PDB entry 6O38 | X-ray diffraction, 2.60 A resolution | chains A and G

[Chain A]
Protein: Acinetobacter secreted protease CpaA
From: Acinetobacter nosocomialis M2
Amino-acid sequence (578 residues; row label = number of the first residue in the row):
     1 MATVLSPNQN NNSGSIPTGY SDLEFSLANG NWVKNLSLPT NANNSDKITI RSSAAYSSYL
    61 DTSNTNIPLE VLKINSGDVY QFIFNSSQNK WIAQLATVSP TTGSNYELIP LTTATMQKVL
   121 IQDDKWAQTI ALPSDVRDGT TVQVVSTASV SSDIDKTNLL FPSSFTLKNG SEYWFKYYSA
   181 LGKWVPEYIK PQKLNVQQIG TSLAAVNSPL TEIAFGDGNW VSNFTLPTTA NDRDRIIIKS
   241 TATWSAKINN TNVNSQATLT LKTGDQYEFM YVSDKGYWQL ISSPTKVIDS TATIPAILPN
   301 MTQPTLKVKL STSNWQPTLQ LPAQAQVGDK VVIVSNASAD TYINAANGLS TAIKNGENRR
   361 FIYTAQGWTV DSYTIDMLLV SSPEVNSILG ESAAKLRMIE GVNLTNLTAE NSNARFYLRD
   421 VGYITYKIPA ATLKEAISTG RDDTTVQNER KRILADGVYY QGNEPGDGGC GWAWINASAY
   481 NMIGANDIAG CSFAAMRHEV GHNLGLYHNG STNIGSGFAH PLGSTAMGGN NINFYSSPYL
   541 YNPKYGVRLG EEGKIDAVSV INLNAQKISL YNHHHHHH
Unresolved in the structure: 1, 575-578
Modified residues: Mse1, Mse116, Mse270, Mse301, Mse377, Mse398, Mse482, Mse496, Mse527 (selenomethionine)
Cystine bridges: Cys470-Cys491
Bound ions: Zn2+: His498, His502, His508 (shared with Asp170(G) of chain G)
Reported in the primary citation:
  - Zn2+ coordination: His498, His502, His508
  - catalytic residues: Glu499
  - mutagenesis - E499A: abolished catalytic activity on Factor V

[Chain G]
Protein: Type II secretion chaperone CpaB
From: Acinetobacter nosocomialis M2
Amino-acid sequence (178 residues; numbered 2 to 178 plus 17 insertion-coded residues; 16 numbers in that range are skipped by the numbering (no residue carries them; nothing is unmodelled there); the number before each row is that of its first residue; a row labelled like 49A-49Q holds insertion residues (49A, then the next letters in order)):
     2 MQSSSALTFS PESRQQSGAK MIESQNILNL SPSEKERLSQ QQIVFNEV
49A-49Q EKDQLHSKANFPLLKNA
    66 KGMVIKYDPK VIELKKVGDT VKFQMLEYGI NRTGKIVEIE PVDQDIVRWT GRFDQGDPNQ
   126 NFFTITQSQK DHYTIMQIFT EKGNYSAEIK DGVGLVQTMD EGVTDQELHH DHP
Unresolved in the structure: 2-31, 49A-49Q, 176-178
Modified residues: Mse2, Mse22, Mse68, Mse90, Mse141, Mse164 (selenomethionine)
Bound ions: Zn2+: Asp170 (shared with His498(A), His502(A), His508(A) of chain A)
Reported in the primary citation:
  - Zn2+ coordination: Asp170

[Chain A / chain G interface]
Contacting residue pairs (93):
  Lys34(A) - Glu48(G)
  Lys34(A) - Glu92(G)
  Asn35(A) - Glu48(G)
  Asn35(A) - Leu91(G)
  Tyr59(A) - Leu91(G)
  Tyr59(A) - Glu92(G)
  Asp61(A) - Leu91(G)
  Asp61(A) - Asn96(G)  hydrogen bond
  Ser63(A) - Asn96(G)
  Glu70(A) - Gly94(G)
  Glu70(A) - Ile95(G)
  Glu70(A) - Asn96(G)  hydrogen bond (side chain-backbone)
  Glu70(A) - Arg97(G)  salt bridge
  Glu70(A) - Lys147(G)  salt bridge
  Val71(A) - Leu91(G)
  Val71(A) - Gly94(G)
  Gln266(A) - Asp122(G)
  Gln266(A) - Pro123(G)
  Gln266(A) - Asn124(G)  hydrogen bond (backbone-side chain)
  Glu268(A) - Asp122(G)
  Ser282(A) - Asp122(G)  hydrogen bond
  Ser282(A) - Asn124(G)  hydrogen bond
  Ser283(A) - Asn124(G)
  Pro284(A) - Asn124(G)
  Asp289(A) - Glu103(G)
  Lys309(A) - Glu103(G)  salt bridge
  Ile388(A) - Lys155(G)
  Leu389(A) - Asp136(G)
  Leu389(A) - Lys155(G)  hydrogen bond (backbone-side chain)
  Gly390(A) - Asp136(G)
  Glu391(A) - Asp136(G)  hydrogen bond (backbone-side chain)
  Ser392(A) - Asp110(G)  hydrogen bond
  Ser392(A) - Ile111(G)
  Ser392(A) - Ser133(G)
  Ser392(A) - Asp136(G)  hydrogen bond (backbone-side chain)
  Ala393(A) - Asp136(G)  hydrogen bond (backbone-side chain)
  Ala393(A) - Tyr138(G)  hydrophobic
  Leu396(A) - Ile111(G)  hydrophobic
  Leu396(A) - Thr131(G)
  Leu396(A) - Ser133(G)
  Arg397(A) - Tyr138(G)
  Arg397(A) - Ile140(G)
  Arg397(A) - Glu153(G)  salt bridge
  Glu400(A) - Arg113(G)  salt bridge
  Glu400(A) - Thr131(G)  hydrogen bond
  Glu400(A) - Ile140(G)
  Glu400(A) - Gln142(G)  hydrogen bond
  Asn403(A) - Arg113(G)
  Leu404(A) - Phe144(G)  hydrophobic
  Leu404(A) - Mse164(G)
  Leu407(A) - Phe144(G)  hydrophobic
  Asn411(A) - Gln125(G)
  Ile437(A) - Leu173(G)  hydrophobic
  Gly468(A) - Gln171(G)
  Gly469(A) - Thr169(G)
  Cys470(A) - Thr169(G)  hydrogen bond (backbone-backbone)
  Gly471(A) - Thr169(G)
  Gly471(A) - Asp170(G)
  Trp472(A) - Gln171(G)
  Ala473(A) - Leu173(G)
  Trp474(A) - Leu173(G)  hydrophobic
  Trp474(A) - His174(G)
  Ile475(A) - Glu172(G)
  Asn481(A) - His175(G)
  Gly490(A) - Glu166(G)
  Cys491(A) - Gly167(G)
  Cys491(A) - Val168(G)  hydrophobic
  Ser492(A) - Gln162(G)
  Ser492(A) - Gly167(G)  hydrogen bond (backbone-backbone)
  Phe493(A) - Ile140(G)  hydrophobic
  Phe493(A) - Gln142(G)
  Phe493(A) - Ser151(G)
  Ala495(A) - Gly167(G)
  Ala495(A) - Val168(G)  hydrophobic
  Arg497(A) - Mse164(G)
  His498(A) - Val168(G)
  His498(A) - Asp170(G)  salt bridge
  Glu499(A) - Val168(G)
  Glu499(A) - Asp170(G)
  His502(A) - Asp170(G)  salt bridge
  Tyr507(A) - Glu172(G)
  His508(A) - Asp170(G)  salt bridge
  His508(A) - Glu172(G)  hydrogen bond (backbone-side chain)
  Gly529(A) - Asp165(G)
  Asn530(A) - Mse164(G)
  Asn530(A) - Asp165(G)  hydrogen bond (backbone-backbone)
  Asn530(A) - Val168(G)
  Asn531(A) - Asn149(G)  hydrogen bond (backbone-side chain)
  Asn531(A) - Asp165(G)
  Ile532(A) - Asn149(G)
  Asn533(A) - Phe144(G)
  Asn533(A) - Asn149(G)  hydrogen bond
  Lys544(A) - Glu146(G)
Interface residues without a listed pair, chain A (61 interface residues in all): Leu36, Leu60, Thr62, Ser290, Asp467, Ala494, Ser511
Interface residues without a listed pair, chain G (47 interface residues in all): Gln89, Glu105, Asp108, Phe127, Gln132, Mse141
Interface features reported in the paper:
  - interface residues, chain A: Lys34(A), Ser392(A), Arg397(A), Glu400(A), Cys470(A), Ser492(A), His498(A), His502(A), His508(A)
  - interface residues, chain G: Asp110(G), Arg113(G), Thr131(G), Asp136(G), Gln142(G), Lys155(G), Gly167(G), Thr169(G), Asp170(G), Glu172(G)

[In short]
61 residues of chain A face 47 of chain G across their interface; the contacts include 18 hydrogen bonds and 8
salt bridges. Polar pairs include Glu70(A)-Arg97(G), Glu70(A)-Lys147(G) and Lys309(A)-Glu103(G). From the
paper: the catalytic residue Glu499(A); E499A of chain A abolishes catalytic activity on Factor V.
Chain A is Acinetobacter secreted protease CpaA and chain G is Type II secretion chaperone CpaB, both from
Acinetobacter nosocomialis M2; the structure, Structure of a chaperone-substrate complex, was determined by
X-ray diffraction.
